3TKI - chain A; structure by X-ray diffraction, 1.60 A resolution.

Chain A:
Name: Serine/threonine-protein kinase Chk1
Source organism: Homo sapiens
Notes: EC 2.7.11.1; fragment: chk1 kinase domain
UniProtKB: O14757 (CHK1_HUMAN); numbering as in UniProt (aligned over 1-307)
Chain sequence (323 residues; numbered 1 to 323; the number before each row is that of its first residue):
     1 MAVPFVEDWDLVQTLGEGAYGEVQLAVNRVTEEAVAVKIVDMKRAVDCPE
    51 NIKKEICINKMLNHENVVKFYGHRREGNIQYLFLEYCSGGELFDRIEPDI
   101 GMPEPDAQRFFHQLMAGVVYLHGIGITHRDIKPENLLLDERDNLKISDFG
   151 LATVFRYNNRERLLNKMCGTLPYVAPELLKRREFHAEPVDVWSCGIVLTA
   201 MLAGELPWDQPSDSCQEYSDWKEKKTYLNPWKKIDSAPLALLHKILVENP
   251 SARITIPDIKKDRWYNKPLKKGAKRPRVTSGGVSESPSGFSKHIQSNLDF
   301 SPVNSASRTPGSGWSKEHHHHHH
Disordered / not traced: 1, 44-50, 281-323
Sequence notes: expression tag (308-323)
Residues lining bound ligands: S25 (N-(2-aminoethyl)-5-(2-{[4-(morpholin-4-yl)pyridin-2-yl]amino}-1,3-thiazol-5-yl)pyridine-3-carboxamide): Q13, L15, Y20, V23, A36, K38, V68, L84, E85, Y86, C87, S88, G90, E91, N135, L137, S147, D148
UniProt features mapped onto this chain:
  - active site: D130 (Proton acceptor)
  - binding site (ATP): L15 to V23, K38
  - modified residue (Phosphoserine): S280, S286, S296, S301
  - cross-link: K132 (Glycyl lysine isopeptide (Lys-Gly) (interchain with G-Cter in ubiquitin))
  - mutagenesis: K38 (K38R: Abolishes kinase activity), D130 (D130A: Abolishes kinase activity), K132 (K132R: Strong reduction of chromatin-associated CHK1 ubiquitination)

Overview:
Ligands of chain A: compound S25. Curated annotation (UniProt) lists active-site residue D130, 10 ATP-binding
residues and 3 mutagenesis sites.
Chain A is Serine/threonine-protein kinase Chk1 (Homo sapiens); the structure, Crystal structure of Chk1 in
complex with inhibitor S25, was determined by X-ray diffraction, deposited together with 3TKH.
